PDB entry 6N3Q | electron microscopy, 3.68 A resolution | chains A and C of the 6 polymer chains in the assembly

[Chain A]
Name: Protein transport protein SEC61
From: Saccharomyces cerevisiae (strain ATCC 204508 / S288c)
UniProt: P32915 (SC61A_YEAST); numbering as in UniProt (aligned over 1-480)
Chain sequence (480 residues; each row starts with the number of its first residue):
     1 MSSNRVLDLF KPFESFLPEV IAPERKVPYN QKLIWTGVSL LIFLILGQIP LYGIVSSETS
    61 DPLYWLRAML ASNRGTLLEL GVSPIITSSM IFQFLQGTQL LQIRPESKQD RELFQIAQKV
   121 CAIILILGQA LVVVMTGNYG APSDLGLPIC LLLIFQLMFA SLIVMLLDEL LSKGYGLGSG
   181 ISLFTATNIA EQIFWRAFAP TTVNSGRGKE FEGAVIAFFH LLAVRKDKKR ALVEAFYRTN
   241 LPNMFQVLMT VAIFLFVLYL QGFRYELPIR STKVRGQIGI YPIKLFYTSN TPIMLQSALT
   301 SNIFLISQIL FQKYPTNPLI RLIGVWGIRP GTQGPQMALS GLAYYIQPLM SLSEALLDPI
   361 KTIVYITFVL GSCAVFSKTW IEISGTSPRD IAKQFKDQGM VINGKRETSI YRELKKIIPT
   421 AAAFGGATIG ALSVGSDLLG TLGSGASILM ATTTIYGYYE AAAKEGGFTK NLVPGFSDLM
Disordered / not traced: 1-9, 58-72, 143-146, 311-359, 469-480
Curated features (UniProtKB/Swiss-Prot):
  - mutagenesis: K273 (K273P/G: Severe growth defect), R275 (R275D/G/P/Q/Y: Severe growth defect; R275E/F/V: Severe growth defect; lowers SRP-dependent and SRP-independent translocation), G276 (G276P: Severe growth defect), K405 (K405D/E/P: Severe growth defect), R406 (R406D: Severe growth defect; lowers SRP-dependent translocation; R406E: Severe growth defect; lowers SRP-dependent and SRP-independent translocation; R406H/W: Severe growth defect)

[Chain C]
Name: Protein transport protein SSS1
From: Saccharomyces cerevisiae (strain ATCC 204508 / S288c)
UniProt: P35179 (SC61G_YEAST); residue numbers follow UniProt; this construct covers 1-80
Chain sequence (80 residues; each row starts with the number of its first residue):
     1 MARASEKGEE KKQSNNQVEK LVEAPVEFVR EGTQFLAKCK KPDLKEYTKI VKAVGIGFIA
    61 VGIIGYAIKL IHIPIRYVIV
Disordered / not traced: 1-25

[How chain A and chain C interact]
Pairs across the interface (54; chain A residue first):
  L41(A) with I68(C), hydrophobic
  L44(A) with G65(C); I68(C)
  I45(A) with H72(C)
  Q48(A) with I68(C); K69(C); H72(C); R76(C), hydrogen bond (backbone-side chain)
  P50(A) with V80(C)
  T187(A) with V61(C)
  A190(A) with F58(C), hydrophobic; V61(C), hydrophobic
  E191(A) with G62(C); G65(C); Y66(C), hydrogen bond (side chain-backbone); K69(C)
  F194(A) with F58(C), hydrophobic; I59(C), hydrophobic; G62(C)
  W195(A) with Y66(C), hydrophobic; K69(C); I73(C), hydrophobic
  F198(A) with Y66(C), hydrogen bond (backbone-side chain)
  P200(A) with Y66(C); L70(C), hydrophobic
  F254(A) with G55(C); F58(C), hydrophobic
  L255(A) with Y47(C), hydrogen bond (backbone-side chain)
  L258(A) with V54(C), hydrophobic
  Y259(A) with K41(C); P42(C); Y47(C)
  F263(A) with C39(C), hydrogen bond (backbone-side chain); K40(C); K41(C); P42(C)
  R264(A) with C39(C); K40(C)
  Y265(A) with F35(C), hydrophobic; K38(C); C39(C)
  E266(A) with K40(C)
  L285(A) with F35(C), hydrophobic
  A421(A) with F35(C), hydrophobic
  A423(A) with F28(C), hydrophobic
  F424(A) with F28(C); G32(C); L36(C), hydrophobic
  A451(A) with F58(C), hydrophobic
  I455(A) with V54(C), hydrophobic; F58(C), hydrophobic
  Y456(A) with I50(C), hydrophobic
  Y459(A) with A53(C), hydrophobic; V54(C), hydrophobic
Interface residues without a listed pair, chain A (33 interface residues in all): L40, L51, A199, I417, T420
Interface residues without a listed pair, chain C (32 interface residues in all): E31, E46, K49, V51, I64

[In short]
The interface between chain A and chain C involves 33 residues on one side and 32 on the other; the contacts
include 5 hydrogen bonds. Polar pairs include Q48(A)-R76(C), E191(A)-Y66(C) and F198(A)-Y66(C). UniProt lists
5 mutagenesis sites on chain A.
Chain A is Protein transport protein SEC61 and chain C is Protein transport protein SSS1, both from
Saccharomyces cerevisiae (strain ATCC 204508 / S288c); the structure, Cryo-EM structure of the yeast Sec
complex, was determined by electron microscopy.
